2WU5 - chains F and G of the 4 polymer chains in the assembly; structure by X-ray diffraction, 2.80 A resolution.

[Chain F]
Name: Succinate dehydrogenase iron-sulfur subunit
From: Escherichia coli
Notes: EC 1.3.5.1, 1.3.99.1
Reference sequence: P07014 (DHSB_ECOLI); numbering as in UniProt (aligned over 1-238)
Amino-acid sequence (238 residues; row label = number of the first residue in the row):
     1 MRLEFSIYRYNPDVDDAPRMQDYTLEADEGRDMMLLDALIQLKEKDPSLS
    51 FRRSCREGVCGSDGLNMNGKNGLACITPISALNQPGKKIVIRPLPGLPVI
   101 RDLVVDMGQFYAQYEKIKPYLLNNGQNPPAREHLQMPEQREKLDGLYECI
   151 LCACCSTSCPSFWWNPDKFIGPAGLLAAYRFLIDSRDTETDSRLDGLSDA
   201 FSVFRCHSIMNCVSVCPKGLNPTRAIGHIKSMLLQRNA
UniProt features mapped onto this chain:
  - binding site ([2Fe-2S] cluster): Cys55, Cys60, Cys75
  - binding site ([4Fe-4S] cluster): Cys149, Cys152, Cys155, Cys216
  - binding site ([3Fe-4S] cluster): Cys159, Cys206, Cys212
  - binding site (a ubiquinone): Trp164
Bound ions: 2Fe-2S cluster Fe: Cys55, Cys60, Asp63, Cys75; 4Fe-4S cluster Fe: Cys149, Cys152, Cys155, Cys216; 3Fe-4S cluster Fe: Cys159, Cys206, Cys212
Ligand contacts:
  - carboxin (CBE; 2-methyl-N-phenyl-5,6-dihydro-1,4-oxathiine-3-carboxamide): Pro160, Ser161, Trp164, His207, Ile209
  - 3Fe-4S cluster (F3S): Cys159, Ser161, Phe169, Pro172, Arg205, Cys206, His207, Ser208, Ile209, Met210, Asn211, Cys212, Thr223, Ile226
  - 2Fe-2S cluster (FES): Leu36, Arg53, Ser54, Cys55, Arg56, Gly58, Val59, Cys60, Gly61, Ser62, Asp63, Leu73, Cys75
  - 4Fe-4S cluster (SF4): Phe110, Cys149, Ile150, Leu151, Cys152, Ala153, Cys154, Cys155, Ala173, Leu176, Cys216, Pro217, Lys218, Leu220, Pro222

[Chain G]
Name: Succinate dehydrogenase cytochrome B556 subunit
From: Escherichia coli
Notes: EC 1.3.5.1
Reference sequence: P69054 (DHSC_ECOLI); numbering as in UniProt (aligned over 1-129)
Amino-acid sequence (129 residues; numbered 1 to 129; the number before each row is that of its first residue):
     1 MIRNVKKQRPVNLDLQTIRFPITAIASILHRVSGVITFVAVGILLWLLGT
    51 SLSSPEGFEQASAIMGSFFVKFIMWGILTALAYHVVVGIRHMMMDFGYLE
   101 ETFEAGKRSAKISFVITVVLSLLAGVLVW
Disordered / not traced: 1-7
UniProt features mapped onto this chain:
  - binding site (heme): His84
Bound ions: heme Fe: His84 (shared with 1 residue of chain H)
Ligand contacts:
  - carboxin (CBE; 2-methyl-N-phenyl-5,6-dihydro-1,4-oxathiine-3-carboxamide): Leu15, Phe20, Ser27, Ile28, Arg31
  - heme (HEM): His30, Arg31, Gly34, Val35, Thr37, Phe38, Val41, His84, Val85, Gly88, Ile89, His91, Met92

[How chain F and chain G interact]
Contacting residue pairs (44):
  Tyr10(F) with Pro10(G)
  Pro18(F) with Pro10(G), hydrophobic
  Asn66(F) with Thr17(G)
  Asn68(F) with Arg19(G), hydrogen bond (backbone-side chain)
  Gly69(F) with Thr17(G); Ile18(G); Arg19(G), hydrogen bond (backbone-backbone)
  Arg92(F) with Asn12(G), hydrogen bond; Asp14(G); Thr17(G), hydrogen bond
  Pro93(F) with Asn12(G), hydrogen bond (backbone-side chain)
  Pro95(F) with Asn12(G); Ile18(G), hydrophobic
  Gly96(F) with Asn12(G), hydrogen bond (backbone-backbone); Leu13(G)
  Leu97(F) with Val11(G)
  Pro98(F) with Pro10(G)
  Val99(F) with Arg9(G); Pro10(G), hydrogen bond (backbone-backbone)
  Ile100(F) with Arg9(G)
  Asp106(F) with Arg9(G), salt bridge
  Trp163(F) with Leu13(G), hydrophobic; Leu15(G), hydrophobic; Ile18(G), hydrophobic
  His207(F) with Ser27(G); His91(G), hydrogen bond (backbone-side chain)
  Ser208(F) with His91(G)
  Ile209(F) with Thr23(G), hydrogen bond (backbone-side chain); Ala24(G); Ser27(G)
  Met210(F) with Thr23(G); Glu101(G); Thr102(G); Phe103(G)
  Asn211(F) with Phe20(G); Pro21(G); Ala24(G)
  Val213(F) with Phe103(G), hydrophobic
  Ser214(F) with Phe103(G)
  Asn221(F) with Glu101(G), hydrogen bond (side chain-backbone); Thr102(G)
  Arg224(F) with Glu101(G); Thr102(G)
  Gly227(F) with Glu101(G)
Also at the interface, not in a pair above, chain F (28 interface residues in all): Lys70, Trp164, Thr223
Also at the interface, not in a pair above, chain G (20 interface residues in all): Gly106

[In short]
Chain F and chain G form an interface of 28 and 20 residues respectively; the contacts include 10 hydrogen
bonds and 1 salt bridge. Polar contacts include Asp106(F)-Arg9(G), Asn68(F)-Arg19(G) and Arg92(F)-Asn12(G).
Carboxin is bound between chain F and chain G.
Chain F is Succinate dehydrogenase iron-sulfur subunit and chain G is Succinate dehydrogenase cytochrome B556
subunit, both from Escherichia coli; the structure, Crystal structure of the E. coli succinate:quinone
oxidoreductase (SQR) SdhD His71Met mutant, was determined by X-ray diffraction.
